Entry 4QWK (X-ray diffraction, 2.80 A resolution); this record covers chains F and G of the 28 polymer chains in the assembly.

[Chain F]
Name: Probable proteasome subunit alpha type-7
Organism: Saccharomyces cerevisiae
UniProtKB: P21242 (PSA7_YEAST); residues -3 to 284 here correspond to UniProt positions 1-288 (UniProt number = residue number + 4)
Amino-acid sequence (288 residues; each row starts with the number of its first residue; numbers below 1 keep their minus sign (Met-3 is residue -3)):
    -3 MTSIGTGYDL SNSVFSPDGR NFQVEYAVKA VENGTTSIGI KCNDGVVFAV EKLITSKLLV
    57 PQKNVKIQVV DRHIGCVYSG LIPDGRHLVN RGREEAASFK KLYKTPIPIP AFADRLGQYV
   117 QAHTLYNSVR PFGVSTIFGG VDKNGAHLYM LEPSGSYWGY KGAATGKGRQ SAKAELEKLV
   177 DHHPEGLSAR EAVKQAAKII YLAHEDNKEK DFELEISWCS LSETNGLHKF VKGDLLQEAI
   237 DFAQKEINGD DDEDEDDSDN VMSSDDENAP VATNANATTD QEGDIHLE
Not modelled in the structure: -3 to 1, 245-284
Swiss-Prot annotation at these positions:
  - modified residue: Thr-2 (N-acetylthreonine)

[Chain G]
Name: Proteasome subunit alpha type-1
Organism: Saccharomyces cerevisiae
UniProtKB: P21243 (PSA1_YEAST); residues -8 to 243 here correspond to UniProt positions 1-252 (UniProt number = residue number + 9)
Amino-acid sequence (252 residues; row label = number of the first residue in the row; numbers below 1 keep their minus sign (Met-8 is residue -8)):
    -8 MSGAAAASAA GYDRHITIFS PEGRLYQVEY AFKATNQTNI NSLAVRGKDC TVVISQKKVP
    52 DKLLDPTTVS YIFCISRTIG MVVNGPIPDA RNAALRAKAE AAEFRYKYGY DMPCDVLAKR
   112 MANLSQIYTQ RAYMRPLGVI LTFVSVDEEL GPSIYKTDPA GYYVGYKATA TGPKQQEITT
   172 NLENHFKKSK IDHINEESWE KVVEFAITHM IDALGTEFSK NDLEVGVATK DKFFTLSAEN
   232 IEERLVAIAE QD
Not modelled in the structure: -8 to 1, 243
Metal / ion sites: Mg2+: Thr8, Tyr119, Arg122, Met125

[How chain F and chain G interact]
Contacting residue pairs (62):
  Thr2(F) - His6(G)  hydrogen bond (backbone-side chain)
  Gly3(F) - His6(G)
  Tyr4(F) - Arg5(G)
  Tyr4(F) - His6(G)
  Tyr4(F) - Tyr21(G)
  Ser9(F) - Arg126(G)
  Val10(F) - His6(G)
  Val10(F) - Gln18(G)
  Phe11(F) - Gln18(G)  hydrogen bond (backbone-side chain)
  Phe11(F) - Tyr21(G)
  Phe11(F) - Ala22(G)  hydrophobic
  Phe11(F) - Arg126(G)
  Phe11(F) - Pro127(G)
  Ser12(F) - Tyr21(G)
  Pro13(F) - Tyr21(G)  hydrophobic
  Pro13(F) - Lys24(G)  hydrogen bond (backbone-side chain)
  Asp14(F) - Lys24(G)
  Gly15(F) - Tyr21(G)
  Gly15(F) - Ala25(G)
  Lys37(F) - Asp56(G)  salt bridge
  Asp110(F) - Arg82(G)
  Gln114(F) - Arg82(G)  hydrogen bond (side chain-backbone)
  Gln114(F) - Asn83(G)
  Gln114(F) - Leu86(G)
  Gln117(F) - Pro79(G)
  Gln117(F) - Asp80(G)
  Gln117(F) - Asn83(G)  hydrogen bond
  Gln117(F) - Arg126(G)  hydrogen bond
  Thr120(F) - Arg126(G)  hydrogen bond (backbone-side chain)
  Leu121(F) - Tyr124(G)
  Leu121(F) - Met125(G)  hydrophobic
  Leu121(F) - Arg126(G)  hydrogen bond (backbone-backbone)
  Leu121(F) - Leu128(G)  hydrophobic
  Tyr122(F) - Tyr124(G)
  Tyr122(F) - Met125(G)  hydrophobic
  Ser150(F) - Pro79(G)
  Gly151(F) - Pro79(G)
  Ser152(F) - Ile78(G)
  Ser152(F) - Pro79(G)
  Tyr153(F) - Arg82(G)  hydrogen bond (backbone-side chain)
  Trp154(F) - Leu55(G)  hydrophobic
  Trp154(F) - Thr59(G)
  Trp154(F) - Val60(G)  hydrophobic
  Trp154(F) - Ser61(G)
  Trp154(F) - Tyr62(G)
  Trp154(F) - Ile78(G)  hydrophobic
  Trp154(F) - Arg82(G)
  Gly155(F) - Leu55(G)
  Gly155(F) - Asp56(G)  hydrogen bond (backbone-backbone)
  Gly155(F) - Thr59(G)  hydrogen bond (backbone-side chain)
  Tyr156(F) - Leu54(G)
  Tyr156(F) - Leu55(G)
  Tyr156(F) - Asp56(G)
  Lys157(F) - Lys53(G)
  Lys157(F) - Leu54(G)  hydrogen bond (backbone-backbone)
  Lys157(F) - Leu55(G)
  Gly158(F) - Leu54(G)
  Lys169(F) - Leu54(G)
  Leu172(F) - Leu54(G)
  Glu173(F) - Leu54(G)
  Val176(F) - Leu54(G)  hydrophobic
  Asp177(F) - Lys53(G)  salt bridge
Interface residues without a listed pair, chain F (32 interface residues in all): Tyr145
Interface residues without a listed pair, chain G (29 interface residues in all): Asp52, Pro57, Gly129

[Summary]
32 residues of chain F and 29 residues of chain G are in contact; the contacts include 12 hydrogen bonds and 2
salt bridges. Polar pairs include Lys37(F)-Asp56(G), Asp177(F)-Lys53(G) and Thr2(F)-His6(G). The Mg2+ site is
built by Thr8(G), Tyr119(G), Arg122(G) and Met125(G).
Here chain F is Probable proteasome subunit alpha type-7 and chain G is Proteasome subunit alpha type-1, both
from Saccharomyces cerevisiae. Entry 4QWK (yCP beta5-A49T-A50V-double mutant in complex with carfilzomib) was
determined by X-ray diffraction, deposited together with 4QUX, 4QUY, 4QV0, 4QV1, 4QV3, 4QV4 and 42 further
entries.
